PDB entry 3DY3 | X-ray diffraction, 2.81 A resolution | chains C and D of the 28 polymer chains in the assembly

== Chain C ==
Protein: Proteasome component PRE6
Organism: Saccharomyces cerevisiae
Notes: EC 3.4.25.1
UniProtKB: P40303 (PSA7_YEAST); the construct lacks a stretch of the UniProt sequence and is renumbered around it, so the offset changes along the chain: 7-62 = UniProt 3-58; 63-143 = UniProt 60-140; 145-180 = UniProt 144-179; 182-203 = UniProt 184-205; 1 more segments
Chain sequence (241 residues; row label = number of the first residue in the row; note: 3 numbers in that range are skipped by the numbering (no residue carries them; nothing is unmodelled there); a row labelled like 18A-18D holds insertion residues (18A, then the next letters in order)):
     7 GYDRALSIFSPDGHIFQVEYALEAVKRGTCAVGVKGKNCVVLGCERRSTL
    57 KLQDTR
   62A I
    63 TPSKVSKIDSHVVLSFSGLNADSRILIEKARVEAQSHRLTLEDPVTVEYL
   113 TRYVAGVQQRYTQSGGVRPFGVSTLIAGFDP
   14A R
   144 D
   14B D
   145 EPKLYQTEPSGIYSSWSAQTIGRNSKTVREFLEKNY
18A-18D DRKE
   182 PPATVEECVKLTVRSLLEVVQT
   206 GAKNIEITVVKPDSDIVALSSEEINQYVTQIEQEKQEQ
Curated features (UniProtKB/Swiss-Prot):
  - modified residue: Thr-63 (Phosphothreonine)

== Chain D ==
Protein: Proteasome component PUP2
Organism: Saccharomyces cerevisiae
Notes: EC 3.4.25.1
UniProtKB: P32379 (PSA5_YEAST); the construct lacks a stretch of the UniProt sequence and is renumbered around it, so the offset changes along the chain: 9-123 = UniProt 9-123; 125-144 = UniProt 131-150; 145-180 = UniProt 152-187; 184-202 = UniProt 191-209; 3 more segments
Chain sequence (242 residues; each row starts with the number of its first residue; note: 7 numbers in that range are skipped by the numbering (no residue carries them; nothing is unmodelled there); a row labelled like 12A-12G holds insertion residues (12A, then the next letters in order)):
     9 DRGVSTFSPEGRLFQVEYSLEAIKLGSTAIGIATKEGVVLGVEKRATSPL
    59 LESDSIEKIVEIDRHIGCAMSGLTADARSMIEHARTAAVTHNLYYDEDIN
   109 VESLTQSVCDLALRF
12A-12G GEGASGE
   125 ERLMSRPFGVALLIAGHDAD
   14A D
   145 GYQLFHAEPSGTFYRYNAKAIGSGSEGAQAELLNEW
18C-18E HSS
   184 LTLKEAELLVLKILKQVME
   205 EKLDE
20A-20B NN
   210 AQLSCITKQDGFKIYDNEKTAELI
   235 KELKEKEAAE

== How chain C and chain D interact ==
Contacting residue pairs (59; chain C residue first):
  Asp-9(C) / Glu-12B(D)
  Ala-11(C) / Val-12(D)  hydrophobic
  Ala-11(C) / Glu-12B(D)
  Ala-11(C) / Ser-129(D)
  Ser-13(C) / Ser-129(D)
  Ser-13(C) / Arg-130(D)
  Ile-14(C) / Val-12(D)  hydrophobic
  Ile-14(C) / Gln-23(D)
  Phe-15(C) / Gln-23(D)
  Phe-15(C) / Tyr-26(D)
  Phe-15(C) / Ala-30(D)  hydrophobic
  Phe-15(C) / Leu-81(D)  hydrophobic
  Phe-15(C) / Arg-130(D)
  Phe-15(C) / Pro-131(D)
  Phe-15(C) / Gly-133(D)
  Ser-16(C) / Tyr-26(D)
  Pro-17(C) / Tyr-26(D)  hydrophobic
  Pro-17(C) / Glu-29(D)
  Asp-18(C) / Glu-29(D)
  Arg-18B(C) / Pro-57(D)  hydrogen bond (side chain-backbone)
  Arg-18B(C) / Leu-58(D)  hydrogen bond (side chain-backbone)
  Arg-18B(C) / Leu-59(D)  hydrogen bond (side chain-backbone)
  Arg-18B(C) / Glu-60(D)
  Gly-19(C) / Tyr-26(D)
  Gly-19(C) / Glu-29(D)
  Gly-19(C) / Ala-30(D)
  Ile-21(C) / Leu-81(D)  hydrophobic
  Ile-21(C) / Arg-130(D)
  Lys-41(C) / Glu-60(D)  salt bridge
  Gln-121(C) / Ala-83(D)
  Gln-121(C) / Asp-84(D)
  Thr-124(C) / Arg-130(D)  hydrogen bond (backbone-side chain)
  Gln-125(C) / Met-128(D)
  Gln-125(C) / Ser-129(D)  hydrogen bond (backbone-backbone)
  Gln-125(C) / Arg-130(D)
  Gln-125(C) / Phe-132(D)
  Ser-126(C) / Ser-129(D)  hydrogen bond (backbone-side chain)
  Gly-127(C) / Ser-129(D)
  Ser-154(C) / Ala-83(D)
  Gly-155(C) / Ala-83(D)
  Ile-156(C) / Thr-82(D)
  Ile-156(C) / Ala-83(D)  hydrophobic
  Ser-158(C) / Leu-59(D)
  Ser-158(C) / Ser-63(D)
  Ser-159(C) / Leu-59(D)
  Ser-159(C) / Glu-60(D)  hydrogen bond (backbone-backbone)
  Ser-159(C) / Ser-63(D)  hydrogen bond (backbone-side chain)
  Trp-160(C) / Thr-55(D)
  Trp-160(C) / Ser-56(D)
  Trp-160(C) / Leu-58(D)
  Trp-160(C) / Leu-59(D)
  Trp-160(C) / Glu-60(D)
  Ser-161(C) / Leu-58(D)  hydrogen bond (backbone-backbone)
  Ser-161(C) / Glu-60(D)  hydrogen bond (backbone-side chain)
  Ala-162(C) / Leu-58(D)
  Leu-176(C) / Leu-58(D)  hydrophobic
  Glu-177(C) / Ser-56(D)  hydrogen bond
  Glu-177(C) / Pro-57(D)
  Glu-177(C) / Leu-58(D)
Other interface residues (no listed pair), chain C (31 interface residues in all): Arg-10, His-20, Arg-173, Tyr-180
Other interface residues (no listed pair), chain D (28 interface residues in all): Asp-9, Gly-12C, Ser-27, Leu-33, Ser-87

== In short ==
31 residues of chain C and 28 residues of chain D are in contact; the contacts include 11 hydrogen bonds and 1
salt bridge. Among the polar pairs are Lys-41(C)/Glu-60(D), Arg-18B(C)/Pro-57(D) and Arg-18B(C)/Leu-58(D).
Chain C is Proteasome component PRE6 and chain D is Proteasome component PUP2, both from Saccharomyces
cerevisiae; the structure, Crystal structure of yeast 20S proteasome in complex with the epimer form of
spirolactacystin, was determined by X-ray diffraction, deposited together with 3DY4.
